7DPG - chains 1 and 2 of the 3 polymer chains in the assembly; structure by electron microscopy, 3.40 A resolution.

# Chain 1
Molecule: Virion protein 1
Source organism: Coxsackievirus B1
UniProtKB: W8GTF7 (W8GTF7_9ENTO); numbering as in UniProt (aligned over 1-278)
Sequence (278 residues; each row starts with the number of its first residue):
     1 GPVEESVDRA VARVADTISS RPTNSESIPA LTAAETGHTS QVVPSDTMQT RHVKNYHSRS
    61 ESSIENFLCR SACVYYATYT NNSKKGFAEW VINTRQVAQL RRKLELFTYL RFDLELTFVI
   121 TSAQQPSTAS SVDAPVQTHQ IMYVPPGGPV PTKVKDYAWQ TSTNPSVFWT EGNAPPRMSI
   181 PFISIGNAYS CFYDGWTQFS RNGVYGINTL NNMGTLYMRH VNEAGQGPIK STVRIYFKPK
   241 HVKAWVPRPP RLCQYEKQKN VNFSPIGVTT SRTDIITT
Unresolved in the structure: 1-59, 277-278
Differences from the reference sequence: variant Lys84 (Glu in W8GTF7)

# Chain 2
Molecule: VP2
Source organism: Coxsackievirus B1
UniProtKB: A0A2S0RQC2 (A0A2S0RQC2_9ENTO); residues 1-263 here correspond to UniProt positions 70-332 (UniProt number = residue number + 69)
Sequence (263 residues; each row starts with the number of its first residue):
     1 SPSAEECGYS DRVRSITLGN STITTQECAN VVVGYGVWPE YLKDNEATAE DQPTQPDVAT
    61 CRFYTLESVQ WMKNSAGWWW KLPDALSQMG LFGQNMQYHY LGRTGYTIHV QCNASKFHQG
   121 CLLVVCVPEA EMGCSNLNNT PEFSELSGGD SARMFTDTQV GESNAKKVQT AVWNAGMGVG
   181 VGNLTIFPHQ WINLRTNNSA TLVMPYINSV PMDNMFRHNN LTLMIIPFVP LNYSEGSSPY
   241 VPITVTIAPM CAEYNGLRLA SNQ
Unresolved in the structure: 1-13, 43-52, 257-263

# Interface between chain 1 and chain 2
Pairs across the interface - 69 pairs, chain 1 then chain 2:
  Thr108(1) with Glu129(2)
  Tyr109(1) with Glu129(2), hydrogen bond; Ile207(2), hydrophobic; Asn208(2)
  Gly186(1) with Val210(2)
  Asn187(1) with Ser209(2)
  Ala188(1) with Ser209(2)
  Phe192(1) with Glu129(2)
  Tyr193(1) with Glu129(2); Glu131(2), hydrogen bond (backbone-side chain); Arg217(2), hydrogen bond (side chain-backbone); His218(2)
  Asp194(1) with Lys81(2), salt bridge; Glu129(2), hydrogen bond (backbone-side chain); Ala130(2); Leu146(2); His218(2); Asn219(2), hydrogen bond (backbone-backbone)
  Gly195(1) with Arg217(2)
  Trp196(1) with Phe143(2), hydrophobic; Leu146(2), hydrophobic; Arg217(2), hydrogen bond (backbone-backbone)
  Thr197(1) with Arg217(2), hydrogen bond (backbone-side chain)
  Gln198(1) with Asp213(2), hydrogen bond; Asn214(2); His218(2)
  Ser200(1) with Arg217(2)
  Arg201(1) with Arg217(2)
  Gly203(1) with Arg217(2)
  Tyr205(1) with Glu131(2); Met132(2); Thr140(2); Leu146(2)
  Leu210(1) with Val210(2), hydrophobic
  Val246(1) with Tyr35(2); Pro128(2), hydrophobic; Ile207(2), hydrophobic
  Pro247(1) with Ile186(2), hydrophobic; Phe187(2)
  Arg248(1) with Pro128(2), hydrogen bond (side chain-backbone); Glu129(2), hydrogen bond (side chain-backbone)
  Pro249(1) with Val179(2), hydrophobic; Asn183(2); Ile186(2), hydrophobic; Phe187(2)
  Pro250(1) with Val179(2)
  Leu252(1) with Asn174(2); Gly178(2), hydrogen bond (backbone-backbone)
  Cys253(1) with Asn174(2); Gly178(2), hydrogen bond (side chain-backbone)
  Glu256(1) with Leu137(2)
  Lys257(1) with Leu137(2); Asn138(2)
  Asn260(1) with Leu137(2)
  Val261(1) with Glu131(2)
  Asn262(1) with Gly133(2); Cys134(2), hydrogen bond (side chain-backbone); Asn136(2); Leu137(2), hydrogen bond (side chain-backbone); Asn139(2), hydrogen bond (side chain-backbone)
  Phe263(1) with Leu137(2); Gly176(2); Met177(2); Gly178(2)
  Pro265(1) with Gln159(2); Gln169(2); Asn174(2)
  Ile266(1) with Trp173(2), hydrogen bond (backbone-side chain); Asn174(2), hydrogen bond (backbone-side chain)
Interface residues without a listed pair, chain 1 (37 interface residues in all): Val204, Gly206, Arg251, Ser264, Val268
Interface residues without a listed pair, chain 2 (43 interface residues in all): Pro141, Glu162, Ala171, Gly180, Leu184, Pro211, Thr222

# Summary
The interface between chain 1 and chain 2 involves 37 residues on one side and 43 on the other, with 17
hydrogen bonds and 1 salt bridge. Polar pairs include Asp194(1)-Lys81(2), Tyr109(1)-Glu129(2) and
Tyr193(1)-Glu131(2).
Here chain 1 is Virion protein 1 and chain 2 is VP2, both from Coxsackievirus B1. Entry 7DPG (Cryo-EM
structure of Coxsackievirus B1 empty particle) was determined by electron microscopy together with 7DPF, 7DPZ,
7DQ1 and 7DQ4 from the same study.
